7N6X - chains A and B; structure by X-ray diffraction, 1.47 A resolution.

# Chain A (and B)
Protein: Protease
Organism: Human immunodeficiency virus type 1 group M subtype B (isolate BRU/LAI)
Notes: EC 3.4.23.16; chain B of this document is another copy of the same molecule, construct and numbering; everything in this record applies to it too
UniProt: P03367 (POL_HV1BR); residues 1-99 here correspond to UniProt positions 501-599 (UniProt number = residue number + 500)
Amino-acid sequence (99 residues; row label = number of the first residue in the row):
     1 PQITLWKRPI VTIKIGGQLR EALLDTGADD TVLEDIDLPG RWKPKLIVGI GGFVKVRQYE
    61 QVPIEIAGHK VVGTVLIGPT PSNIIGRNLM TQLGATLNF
Differences from the reference sequence: engineered mutation K7 (Gln507 in P03367), I10 (Leu510 in P03367), R20 (Lys520 in P03367), D35 (Glu535 in P03367), I36 (Met536 in P03367), D37 (Ser537 in P03367), L46 (Met546 in P03367), V48 (Gly548 in P03367), V54 (Ile554 in P03367), E60 (Asp560 in P03367), V62 (Ile562 in P03367), P63 (Leu563 in P03367), A67 (Cys567 in P03367), V71 (Ala571 in P03367), V72 (Ile572 in P03367), I77 (Val577 in P03367), S82 (Val582 in P03367), M90 (Leu590 in P03367), L93 (Ile593 in P03367), A95 (Cys595 in P03367)
Small-molecule neighbours: Amprenavir (478; {3-[(4-amino-benzenesulfonyl)-isobutyl-amino]-1-benzyl-2-hydroxy-propyl}-carbamic acid tetrahydro-furan-3-yl ester): L23, D25, G27, A28, D29, D30, V32, I47, V48, G49, I50, P81, S82, I84
UniProt features mapped onto this chain:
  - region (Dimerization of protease): P1 to L5, G49 to F53, K55, N88, L89, T91, Q92, G94, T96 to F99
  - active site: D25 (For protease activity)
  - site: F99 (Cleavage)

# Chain A / chain B interface
Residue-residue contacts (95):
  P1(A) - L97(B)
  P1(A) - N98(B)
  P1(A) - F99(B)  hydrogen bond (backbone-backbone)
  Q2(A) - T96(B)  hydrogen bond
  Q2(A) - L97(B)
  Q2(A) - N98(B)  hydrogen bond
  I3(A) - T96(B)
  I3(A) - L97(B)  hydrogen bond (backbone-backbone)
  I3(A) - F99(B)  hydrophobic
  T4(A) - T96(B)
  L5(A) - T26(B)
  L5(A) - R87(B)  hydrogen bond (backbone-side chain)
  L5(A) - T91(B)
  L5(A) - A95(B)
  W6(A) - R87(B)  hydrogen bond (backbone-side chain)
  W6(A) - T91(B)
  W6(A) - Q92(B)
  K7(A) - R87(B)
  R8(A) - D29(B)  salt bridge
  R8(A) - R87(B)
  P9(A) - T26(B)
  P9(A) - R87(B)
  L23(A) - G27(B)
  L24(A) - T26(B)  hydrogen bond (backbone-side chain)
  L24(A) - L97(B)  hydrophobic
  L24(A) - F99(B)  hydrophobic
  D25(A) - D25(B)
  D25(A) - T26(B)
  D25(A) - G27(B)  hydrogen bond (side chain-backbone)
  T26(A) - L5(B)
  T26(A) - P9(B)
  T26(A) - L24(B)  hydrogen bond (side chain-backbone)
  T26(A) - D25(B)
  T26(A) - T26(B)  hydrogen bond (side chain-backbone)
  T26(A) - L97(B)
  G27(A) - L23(B)
  G27(A) - D25(B)  hydrogen bond (backbone-side chain)
  D29(A) - R8(B)  salt bridge
  I47(A) - I50(B)  hydrophobic
  G49(A) - I50(B)
  G49(A) - P81(B)
  I50(A) - I47(B)  hydrophobic
  I50(A) - G49(B)
  I50(A) - I50(B)
  I50(A) - G52(B)
  I50(A) - V54(B)  hydrophobic
  I50(A) - T80(B)
  G51(A) - G51(B)
  G51(A) - G52(B)
  G51(A) - F53(B)
  G52(A) - I50(B)
  G52(A) - G51(B)
  F53(A) - G51(B)
  V54(A) - I50(B)  hydrophobic
  A67(A) - F99(B)  hydrophobic
  H69(A) - F99(B)
  T80(A) - I50(B)
  R87(A) - L5(B)  hydrogen bond (side chain-backbone)
  R87(A) - W6(B)  hydrogen bond (side chain-backbone)
  R87(A) - K7(B)
  R87(A) - R8(B)
  R87(A) - P9(B)
  M90(A) - L5(B)  hydrophobic
  M90(A) - L97(B)  hydrophobic
  T91(A) - L5(B)
  T91(A) - W6(B)
  Q92(A) - W6(B)
  L93(A) - F99(B)
  A95(A) - L5(B)
  A95(A) - N98(B)
  A95(A) - F99(B)  hydrophobic
  T96(A) - Q2(B)  hydrogen bond
  T96(A) - I3(B)
  T96(A) - T4(B)
  T96(A) - T96(B)
  T96(A) - L97(B)
  T96(A) - N98(B)  hydrogen bond (backbone-backbone)
  L97(A) - P1(B)
  L97(A) - Q2(B)
  L97(A) - I3(B)  hydrogen bond (backbone-backbone)
  L97(A) - L24(B)  hydrophobic
  L97(A) - T26(B)
  L97(A) - T96(B)
  L97(A) - L97(B)  hydrophobic
  N98(A) - P1(B)
  N98(A) - Q2(B)  hydrogen bond
  N98(A) - A95(B)
  N98(A) - T96(B)  hydrogen bond (backbone-backbone)
  N98(A) - N98(B)
  F99(A) - P1(B)  hydrogen bond (backbone-backbone)
  F99(A) - I3(B)  hydrophobic
  F99(A) - L24(B)  hydrophobic
  F99(A) - A67(B)  hydrophobic
  F99(A) - L93(B)
  F99(A) - A95(B)  hydrophobic
Other interface residues (no listed pair), chain A (41 interface residues in all): V32, V48, P79, P81, I84, G94
Other interface residues (no listed pair), chain B (41 interface residues in all): V32, V48, H69, P79, I84, M90, G94

# In short
The chain A/chain B interface involves 41 residues from each chain, with 19 hydrogen bonds and 2 salt bridges.
Among the polar pairs are R8(A)-D29(B), Q2(A)-T96(B) and Q2(A)-N98(B). Chain A binds Amprenavir. Curated
annotation (UniProt) lists active-site residue D25(A) on chain A.
Chain A and chain B are both Protease (Human immunodeficiency virus type 1 group M subtype B (isolate
BRU/LAI)); the structure, Crystal structure of HIV-1 Protease multiple mutants PRS17 bound to inhibitor
Amprenavir, was determined by X-ray diffraction (same publication as 7N6T and 7N6V).
